PDB entry 6WTN | X-ray diffraction, 1.83 A resolution | chain A

Chain A:
Name: Tyrosine-protein kinase JAK2
Organism: Homo sapiens
Notes: EC 2.7.10.2
Reference sequence: O60674 (JAK2_HUMAN); numbering as in UniProt (aligned over 835-1132)
Chain sequence (309 residues; numbered 834 to 1142; the number before each row is that of its first residue):
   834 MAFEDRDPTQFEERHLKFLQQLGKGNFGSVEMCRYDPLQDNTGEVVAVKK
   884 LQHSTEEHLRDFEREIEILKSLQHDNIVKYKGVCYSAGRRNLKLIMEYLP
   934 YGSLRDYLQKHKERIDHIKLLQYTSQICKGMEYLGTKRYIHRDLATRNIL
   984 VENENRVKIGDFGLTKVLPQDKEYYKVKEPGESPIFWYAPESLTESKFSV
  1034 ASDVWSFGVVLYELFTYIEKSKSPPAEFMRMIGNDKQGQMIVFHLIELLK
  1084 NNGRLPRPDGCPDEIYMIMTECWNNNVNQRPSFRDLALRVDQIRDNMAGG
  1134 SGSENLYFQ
Not modelled in the structure: 834-842, 920-921, 1011-1014, 1136-1142
Sequence notes: initiating methionine (834); expression tag (1133-1142)
Modified positions: Tyr1007 (O-phosphotyrosine; PTR); Tyr1008 (O-phosphotyrosine; PTR)
Curated features (UniProtKB/Swiss-Prot):
  - active site: Asp976 (Proton acceptor)
  - binding site (ATP): Leu855 to Val863, Lys882
  - modified residue (Phosphotyrosine): Tyr868, Tyr966, Tyr972, Tyr1007, Tyr1008
  - mutagenesis: Lys882 (K882E: Loss of ability to up-regulate potassium voltage-gated channel activity of KCNA3)
Ligand contacts: Ruxolitinib (RXT; (3R)-3-cyclopentyl-3-[4-(7H-pyrrolo[2,3-d]pyrimidin-4-yl)-1H-pyrazol-1-yl]propanenitrile): Leu855, Gly856, Lys857, Gly858, Gly861, Ser862, Val863, Ala880, Lys882, Val911, Met929, Glu930, Tyr931, Leu932, Arg980, Asn981, Ile982, Leu983, Gly993, Asp994
Reported in the primary citation:
  - binding site for Ruxolitinib: Glu930, Leu932

In short:
Ligands of chain A: Ruxolitinib. UniProt lists active-site residue Asp976, 10 ATP-binding residues and one
mutagenesis site. From the paper: a binding site for Ruxolitinib at Glu930 and Leu932.
Chain A is Tyrosine-protein kinase JAK2 (Homo sapiens); the structure, Human JAK2 JH1 domain in complex with
Ruxolitinib, was determined by X-ray diffraction together with 6WTO, 6WTP and 6WTQ from the same study.
